8VWW - chains A and B of the 5 polymer chains in the assembly; structure by electron microscopy, 3.90 A resolution.

# Chain A
Protein: GP38
Source organism: Crimean-Congo hemorrhagic fever virus strain IbAr10200
UniProtKB: Q8JSZ3 (GP_CCHFI); numbering as in UniProt (aligned over 248-515)
Chain sequence (268 residues; each row starts with the number of its first residue):
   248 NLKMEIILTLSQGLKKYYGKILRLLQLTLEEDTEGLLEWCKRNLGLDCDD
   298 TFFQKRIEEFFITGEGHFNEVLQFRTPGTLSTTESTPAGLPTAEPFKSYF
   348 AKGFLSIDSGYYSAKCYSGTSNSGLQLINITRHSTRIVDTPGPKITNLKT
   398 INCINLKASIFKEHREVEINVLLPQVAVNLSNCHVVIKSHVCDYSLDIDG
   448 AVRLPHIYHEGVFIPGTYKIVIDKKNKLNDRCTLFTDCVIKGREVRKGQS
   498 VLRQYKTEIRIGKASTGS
Not modelled in the structure: 325-339, 510-515
Disulfide bonds: Cys287-Cys295, Cys363-Cys439, Cys400-Cys485, Cys430-Cys479

# Chain B
Protein: ADI-46152 Fab Heavy Chain
Source organism: Homo sapiens
Notes: antibody fragment or engineered binder
Chain sequence (228 residues; numbered 1 to 219 plus 9 insertion-coded residues; the number before each row is that of its first residue; a row labelled like 82A-82C holds insertion residues (82A, then the next letters in order)):
     1 EVQLVESGGVLVQPGGSLRLSCAASGFTVNSNYMTWVRQAPGKGLEWVSV
    51 IYSGGYTYYADSVKGRFAISRDNSKNTVYLQM
82A-82C NSL
    83 RVEDTAVYYCARLRLSSS
100A-100F WYPEAF
   101 DYWGQGTLVTVSSASTKGPSVFPLAPSSKSTSGGTAALGCLVKDYFPEPV
   151 TVSWNSGALTSGVHTFPAVLQSSGLYSLSSVVTVPSSSLGTQTYICNVNH
   201 KPSNTKVDKKVEPKSCDKG
Not modelled in the structure: 114-219
Disulfide bonds: Cys22-Cys92

# Chain A / chain B interface
Residue-residue contacts - 16 pairs, chain A then chain B:
  Asn248(A) - Asp61(B)  hydrogen bond (backbone-side chain)
  Ile254(A) - Tyr100B(B)
  Thr256(A) - Tyr100B(B)
  Leu257(A) - Ser100(B)
  Glu285(A) - Tyr52(B)  hydrogen bond
  Glu285(A) - Tyr58(B)
  Lys288(A) - Tyr56(B)
  Lys288(A) - Tyr58(B)  hydrogen bond
  Arg289(A) - Tyr33(B)  hydrogen bond (backbone-side chain)
  Arg289(A) - Trp100A(B)  hydrogen bond (side chain-backbone)
  Asn290(A) - Trp100A(B)
  Gly292(A) - Tyr56(B)  hydrogen bond (backbone-side chain)
  Leu293(A) - Tyr56(B)
  Ala340(A) - Trp100A(B)  hydrogen bond (backbone-side chain)
  Glu341(A) - Trp100A(B)
  Pro342(A) - Trp100A(B)
Other interface residues (no listed pair), chain A (16 interface residues in all): Glu252, Leu255, Asp294
Other interface residues (no listed pair), chain B (9 interface residues in all): Thr57
The authors on this interface:
  - epitope / paratope residues, chain A: Arg289(A), Ala340(A)

# In short
Chain A and chain B form an interface of 16 and 9 residues respectively, with 7 hydrogen bonds. Polar contacts
include Asn248(A)-Asp61(B), Glu285(A)-Tyr52(B) and Lys288(A)-Tyr58(B). From the paper: epitope/paratope
residues Arg289(A) and Ala340(A).
Here chain A is GP38 (Crimean-Congo hemorrhagic fever virus strain IbAr10200) and chain B is ADI-46152 Fab
Heavy Chain (Homo sapiens). Entry 8VWW (CCHFV GP38 bound to ADI-46152 and ADI-58048 Fabs) was determined by
electron microscopy (same publication as 8VVK and 8VVL).
